PDB entry 6F5D | X-ray diffraction, 3.20 A resolution | chains C and K of the 12 polymer chains in the assembly

Chain C:
Protein: ATP synthase subunit alpha, mitochondrial
Organism: Trypanosoma brucei brucei
UniProt: Q9GS23 (ATPA_TRYBB); residues 1-560 here correspond to UniProt positions 25-584 (UniProt number = residue number + 24)
Amino-acid sequence (560 residues; each row starts with the number of its first residue):
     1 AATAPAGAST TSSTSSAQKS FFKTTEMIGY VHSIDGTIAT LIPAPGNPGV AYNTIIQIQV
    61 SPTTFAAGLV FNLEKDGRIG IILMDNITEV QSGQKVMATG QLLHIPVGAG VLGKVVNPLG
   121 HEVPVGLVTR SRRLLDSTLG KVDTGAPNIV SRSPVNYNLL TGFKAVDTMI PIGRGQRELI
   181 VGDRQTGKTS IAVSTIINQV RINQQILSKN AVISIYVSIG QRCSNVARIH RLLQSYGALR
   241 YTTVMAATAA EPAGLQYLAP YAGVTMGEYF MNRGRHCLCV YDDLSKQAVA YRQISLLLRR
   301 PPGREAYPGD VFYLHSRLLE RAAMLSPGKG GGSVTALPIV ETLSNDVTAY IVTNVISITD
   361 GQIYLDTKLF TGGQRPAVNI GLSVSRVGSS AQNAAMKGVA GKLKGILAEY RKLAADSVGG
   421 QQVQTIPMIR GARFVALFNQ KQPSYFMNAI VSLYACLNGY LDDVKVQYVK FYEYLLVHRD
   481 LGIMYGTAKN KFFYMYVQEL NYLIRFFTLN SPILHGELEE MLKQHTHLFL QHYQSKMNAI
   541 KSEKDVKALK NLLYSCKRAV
Unresolved in the structure: 1-21, 126-136, 417-423
UniProt features mapped onto this chain:
  - binding site (ATP): Asp183 to Ser190, Gln440
  - site: Leu135, Asp136 (Cleavage), Ser383 (Required for activity)
Reported in the primary citation:
  - catalytic residues: Arg386

Chain K:
Protein: ATP synthase subunit p18, mitochondrial
Organism: Trypanosoma brucei brucei
UniProt: P0DPG4 (ATP18_TRYBB); residues 1-170 here correspond to UniProt positions 19-188 (UniProt number = residue number + 18)
Amino-acid sequence (170 residues; each row starts with the number of its first residue):
     1 AATSAAKKYD LFGYEVDTNT APWIEKIKKC KYYDEAGEVL VNMNVSNCPP DIATYNATLQ
    61 CIYQSPSKQS TPVDNESKFC AMMDLLEEMQ HRNRLKPNEE SWTWVMKECV KSGQFRLGYC
   121 IQQVMETECK GCPADLVKAN EANAQKAKTE GKEHPGHLSQ QAGLFDVKVE
Unresolved in the structure: 1-5, 168-170
Disulfides: Cys30-Cys61

Interface between chain C and chain K:
Contacting residue pairs - 90 pairs, chain C then chain K:
  Ile149(C) - Phe12(K)
  Val150(C) - Phe12(K)
  Val150(C) - Tyr14(K)
  Arg152(C) - Phe12(K)
  Asn156(C) - Arg92(K)
  Tyr157(C) - Asp84(K)
  Tyr157(C) - Arg92(K)  hydrogen bond
  Arg201(C) - Asn75(K)
  Gln204(C) - Val73(K)
  Gln204(C) - Asp74(K)
  Gln204(C) - Asn75(K)
  Gln204(C) - Glu76(K)
  Gln205(C) - Asn75(K)
  Gln205(C) - Glu76(K)
  Gln205(C) - Ser77(K)
  Gln205(C) - Cys80(K)
  Gln205(C) - Ala81(K)  hydrogen bond (backbone-backbone)
  Ile206(C) - Asp84(K)
  Leu207(C) - Tyr33(K)  hydrophobic
  Leu207(C) - Ala81(K)
  Ser208(C) - Asp34(K)  hydrogen bond
  Lys209(C) - Gly37(K)
  Lys209(C) - Leu40(K)
  Lys209(C) - Val41(K)
  Lys209(C) - Asn44(K)
  Lys209(C) - Glu88(K)  salt bridge
  Asn210(C) - Asp84(K)  hydrogen bond
  Asn210(C) - Glu88(K)  hydrogen bond
  Arg240(C) - Val73(K)
  Arg240(C) - Asp74(K)  salt bridge
  Arg273(C) - Val41(K)
  Arg273(C) - Val45(K)
  Gly274(C) - Val41(K)
  Gly274(C) - Val45(K)
  Pro327(C) - Leu11(K)
  Pro327(C) - Asn44(K)
  Gly328(C) - Asn47(K)
  Gly330(C) - Asn44(K)  hydrogen bond (backbone-backbone)
  Gly330(C) - Val45(K)
  Asn393(C) - Glu87(K)  hydrogen bond
  Ala394(C) - His91(K)
  Tyr474(C) - Val167(K)
  His478(C) - Leu158(K)
  Arg479(C) - Leu158(K)
  Arg479(C) - Asp166(K)
  Arg479(C) - Val167(K)
  Asp480(C) - Leu158(K)
  Ile483(C) - His154(K)
  Ile483(C) - Leu158(K)  hydrophobic
  Met484(C) - Leu158(K)
  Met484(C) - Gln161(K)  hydrogen bond (backbone-side chain)
  Met484(C) - Gly163(K)
  Tyr485(C) - Gln161(K)  hydrogen bond (backbone-side chain)
  Asn490(C) - Arg116(K)
  Lys491(C) - Arg116(K)  hydrogen bond (backbone-side chain)
  Phe492(C) - Arg116(K)
  Phe492(C) - Cys120(K)  hydrophobic
  Tyr494(C) - Arg116(K)
  Tyr496(C) - Arg116(K)  hydrogen bond
  Tyr496(C) - Glu153(K)
  Tyr496(C) - His154(K)
  Tyr496(C) - Pro155(K)
  Tyr496(C) - Leu158(K)  hydrophobic
  Glu499(C) - Ser77(K)
  Glu499(C) - Phe79(K)
  Glu499(C) - Cys80(K)
  Glu499(C) - Gln114(K)  hydrogen bond
  Glu499(C) - Leu117(K)
  Tyr502(C) - Cys80(K)  hydrophobic
  Tyr502(C) - Met83(K)  hydrophobic
  Leu503(C) - Phe79(K)  hydrophobic
  Leu503(C) - Met83(K)  hydrophobic
  Leu503(C) - Cys120(K)  hydrophobic
  Arg505(C) - Glu87(K)  salt bridge
  Arg505(C) - His91(K)
  Phe506(C) - Leu86(K)
  Phe506(C) - Glu87(K)
  Phe506(C) - Gln90(K)
  Phe506(C) - His91(K)  hydrogen bond (backbone-side chain)
  Phe506(C) - Trp102(K)  hydrophobic
  Phe507(C) - Trp102(K)  hydrophobic
  Phe507(C) - Val124(K)  hydrophobic
  Phe507(C) - Glu128(K)
  Ile513(C) - Val124(K)  hydrophobic
  Ile513(C) - Glu128(K)
  Tyr533(C) - Gly163(K)
  Tyr533(C) - Leu164(K)
  Lys536(C) - Phe165(K)
  Leu552(C) - Val167(K)
  Ser555(C) - Val167(K)
Interface residues without a listed pair, chain C (50 interface residues in all): Ser153, Asn272, Arg275, Ser326, Phe471, Leu500
Interface residues without a listed pair, chain K (51 interface residues in all): Leu85, Tyr119, Ile121, Thr127, His157, Ser159, Ala162

In short:
50 residues of chain C face 51 of chain K across their interface, with 13 hydrogen bonds and 3 salt bridges.
Polar contacts include Lys209(C)-Glu88(K), Arg240(C)-Asp74(K) and Arg505(C)-Glu87(K). UniProt lists 9
ATP-binding residues on chain C. The paper reports the catalytic residue Arg386(C).
Here chain C is ATP synthase subunit alpha, mitochondrial and chain K is ATP synthase subunit p18,
mitochondrial, both from Trypanosoma brucei brucei. Entry 6F5D (Trypanosoma brucei F1-ATPase) was determined
by X-ray diffraction.
